Entry 7KSF (X-ray diffraction, 2.90 A resolution); this record covers chain A.

== Chain A ==
Protein: Protease/Reverse transcriptase/ribonuclease H
Organism: Eastern chimpanzee simian foamy virus
Notes: EC 2.7.7.49, 2.7.7.7, 3.1.26.4
UniProt: A0A1Q1N9V8 (A0A1Q1N9V8_9RETR); residues 7-753 here correspond to UniProt positions 5-751 (UniProt number = residue number - 2)
Sequence (747 residues; each row starts with the number of its first residue):
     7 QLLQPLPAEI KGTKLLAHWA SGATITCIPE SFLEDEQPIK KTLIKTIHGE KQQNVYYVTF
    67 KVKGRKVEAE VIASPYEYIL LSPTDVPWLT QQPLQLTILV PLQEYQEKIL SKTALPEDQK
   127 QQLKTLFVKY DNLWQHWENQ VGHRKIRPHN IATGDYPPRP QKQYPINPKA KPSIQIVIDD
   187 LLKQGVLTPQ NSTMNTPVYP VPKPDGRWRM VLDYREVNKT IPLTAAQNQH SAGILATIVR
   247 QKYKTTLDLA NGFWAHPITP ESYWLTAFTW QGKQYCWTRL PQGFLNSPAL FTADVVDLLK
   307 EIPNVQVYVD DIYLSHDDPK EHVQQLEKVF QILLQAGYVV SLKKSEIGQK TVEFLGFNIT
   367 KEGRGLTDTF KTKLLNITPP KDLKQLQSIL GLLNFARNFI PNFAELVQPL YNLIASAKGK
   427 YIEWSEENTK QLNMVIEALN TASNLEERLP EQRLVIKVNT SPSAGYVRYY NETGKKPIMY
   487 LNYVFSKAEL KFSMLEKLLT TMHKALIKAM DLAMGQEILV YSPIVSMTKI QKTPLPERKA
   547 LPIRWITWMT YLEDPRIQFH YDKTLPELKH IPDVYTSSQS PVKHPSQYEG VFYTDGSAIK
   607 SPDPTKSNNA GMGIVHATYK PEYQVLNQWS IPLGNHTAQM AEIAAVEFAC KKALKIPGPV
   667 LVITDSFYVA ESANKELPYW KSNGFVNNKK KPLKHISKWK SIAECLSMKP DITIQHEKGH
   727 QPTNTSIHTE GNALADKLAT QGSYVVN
Disordered / not traced: 53-55, 695-696
Construct notes: engineered mutation A26 (Asp24 in A0A1Q1N9V8)
Metal / ion sites: Ca2+: D601, E648
From the paper describing this entry:
  - catalytic residues: D254, D316, D317, D601, E648, D671
  - contacts within the chain: H236-T556 (hydrogen bond)
  - Ca2+ coordination: D601, E648
  - mutagenesis - V315M: decreased catalytic activity (citing earlier work)

== Summary ==
D601 and E648 form the Ca2+ site. From the paper: catalytic residues D254, D316 and D317 among others; V315M
reduces catalytic activity.
Chain A is Protease/Reverse transcriptase/ribonuclease H (Eastern chimpanzee simian foamy virus); the
structure, Crystal structure of Prototype Foamy Virus Protease-Reverse Transcriptase (native), was determined
by X-ray diffraction together with 7KSE from the same study.
